6UXW - chains T and b of the 28 polymer chains in the assembly; structure by electron microscopy, 8.96 A resolution (very low resolution: no residue pairs are listed; an interface is given only as per-side residue counts).

== Chain T ==
Protein: Histone H2A type 1
Source organism: Xenopus laevis
UniProt: P06897 (H2A1_XENLA); residues 1-129 here correspond to UniProt positions 2-130 (UniProt number = residue number + 1)
Sequence (129 residues; each row starts with the number of its first residue):
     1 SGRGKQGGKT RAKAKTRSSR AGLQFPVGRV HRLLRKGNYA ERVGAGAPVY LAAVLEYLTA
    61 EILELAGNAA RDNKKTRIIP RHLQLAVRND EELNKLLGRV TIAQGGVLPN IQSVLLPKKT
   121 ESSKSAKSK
Not modelled in the structure: 1-11, 119-129
Sequence notes: conflict Arg99 (Gly100 in P06897), Ser123 (Ala124 in P06897)
Curated features (UniProtKB/Swiss-Prot):
  - modified residue: Ser1 (N-acetylserine), Lys5 (N6-(2-hydroxyisobutyryl)lysine), Lys9 (N6-(2-hydroxyisobutyryl)lysine), Lys36 (N6-(2-hydroxyisobutyryl)lysine), Lys74 (N6-(2-hydroxyisobutyryl)lysine), Lys75 (N6-(2-hydroxyisobutyryl)lysine), Lys95 (N6-(2-hydroxyisobutyryl)lysine), Gln104 (N5-methylglutamine), Lys118 (N6-(2-hydroxyisobutyryl)lysine)
  - cross-link (Glycyl lysine isopeptide (Lys-Gly)): Lys13 (interchain with G-Cter in ubiquitin), Lys15 (interchain with G-Cter in ubiquitin), Lys119 (interchain with G-Cter in ubiquitin)

== Chain b ==
Molecule: 601 sequence top strand
Sequence (200 nucleotides; row label = number of the first residue in the row; numbers below 1 keep their minus sign (DA-44 is residue -44)):
   -44 ACCTCCCACT ATTTTATGCG CCGGTATTGA ACCACGCTTA TGCCCAGCAT CGTTAATCGA
    16 TGTATATATC TGACACGTGC CTGGAGACTA GGGAGTAATC CCCTTGGCGG TTAAAACGCG
    76 GGGGACAGCG CGTACGTGCG TTTAAGCGGT GCTAGAGCTG TCTACGACCA ATTGAGCGGC
   136 CTCGGCACCG GGATTCTGAT
Not modelled in the structure: -44 to 0

== Interface between chain T and chain b ==
At this resolution (9 A) residue pairs are not listed: 11 residues of chain T and 8 of chain b lie at the interface.

== Summary ==
11 residues of chain T face 8 of chain b across their interface.
Chain T is Histone H2A type 1 (Xenopus laevis) and chain b is 601 sequence top strand; the structure, SWI/SNF
nucleosome complex with ADP-BeFx, was determined by electron microscopy, deposited together with 6UXV.
